Entry 5DQJ (X-ray diffraction, 2.61 A resolution); this record covers chains L and H.

== Chain L ==
Name: S55-5 Fab (IgG1 kappa) light chain
Source organism: Mus musculus
Notes: antibody fragment or engineered binder
Chain sequence (218 residues; numbered 1 to 214 plus 4 insertion-coded residues; the number before each row is that of its first residue; a row labelled like 27A-27D holds insertion residues (27A, then the next letters in order)):
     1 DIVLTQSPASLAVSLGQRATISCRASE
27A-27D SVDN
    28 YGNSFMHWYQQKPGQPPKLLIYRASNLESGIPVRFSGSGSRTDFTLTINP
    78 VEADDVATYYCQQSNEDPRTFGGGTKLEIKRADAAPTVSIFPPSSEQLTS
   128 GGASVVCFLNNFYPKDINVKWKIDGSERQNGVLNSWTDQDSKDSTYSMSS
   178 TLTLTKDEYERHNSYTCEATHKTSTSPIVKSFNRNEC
Unresolved in the structure: 214
Disulfides: Cys-23/Cys-88, Cys-134/Cys-194

== Chain H ==
Name: S55-5 Fab (IgG1) heavy chain
Source organism: Mus musculus
Notes: antibody fragment or engineered binder
Chain sequence (222 residues; row label = number of the first residue in the row; a row labelled like 82A-82C holds insertion residues (82A, then the next letters in order)):
     1 EVKLVESGGDLVKPGGSLKLSCAASGFSFSSHGMSWVRQTPDKRLEWVAL
    51 IS
   52A R
    53 GGSYTYYSDSVKGRFTISRDNAKNTLYLQM
82A-82C SGL
    83 RSEDTAIYYCTRHKGLRR
100A-100E GTNAM
   101 DYWGQGTSVTVSAAKTTPPSVYPLAPGSAAQTNSMVTLGCLVKGYFPEPV
   151 TVTWNSGSLSSGVHTFPAVLQSDLYTLSSSVTVPSSTWPSETVTCNVAHP
   201 ASSTKVDKKIVPR
Disulfides: Cys-22/Cys-92, Cys-140/Cys-195

== Interface between chain L and chain H ==
Pairs across the interface (93; chain L residue first):
  Asp-1(L) with Asp-61(H)
  Tyr-28(L) with Arg-100(H); Gly-100A(H)
  Asn-30(L) with Arg-100(H)
  Phe-32(L) with Arg-100(H); Thr-100B(H)
  His-34(L) with Asn-100C(H); Ala-100D(H)
  Tyr-36(L) with Ala-100D(H); Met-100E(H), hydrogen bond (side chain-backbone); Trp-103(H), hydrophobic
  Gln-38(L) with Gln-39(H), hydrogen bond; Tyr-91(H), hydrogen bond
  Gln-42(L) with Tyr-91(H)
  Pro-43(L) with Tyr-91(H), hydrophobic; Trp-103(H), hydrophobic; Gly-104(H); Gln-105(H)
  Pro-44(L) with Trp-103(H)
  Leu-46(L) with Ala-100D(H), hydrophobic; Met-100E(H); Asp-101(H)
  Tyr-49(L) with Lys-96(H); Leu-98(H), hydrophobic; Ala-100D(H), hydrophobic
  Arg-50(L) with Leu-98(H); Arg-99(H), hydrogen bond (side chain-backbone); Arg-100(H); Gly-100A(H); Thr-100B(H), hydrogen bond (side chain-backbone); Asn-100C(H), hydrogen bond
  Glu-55(L) with Lys-96(H), salt bridge; Asp-101(H)
  Tyr-87(L) with Gln-39(H); Lys-43(H), hydrogen bond (side chain-backbone); Leu-45(H), hydrophobic
  Gln-89(L) with Met-100E(H)
  Ser-91(L) with Thr-100B(H), hydrogen bond (backbone-side chain); Asn-100C(H)
  Asp-94(L) with Leu-50(H); Tyr-58(H)
  Pro-95(L) with Trp-47(H), hydrophobic
  Arg-96(L) with Trp-47(H); Leu-50(H); His-95(H); Asn-100C(H), hydrogen bond (side chain-backbone); Met-100E(H)
  Phe-98(L) with Leu-45(H)
  Ser-116(L) with Thr-137(H)
  Phe-118(L) with Leu-124(H); Ala-125(H); Pro-126(H); Thr-137(H)
  Pro-119(L) with Ala-125(H); Gly-127(H); Arg-213(H)
  Pro-120(L) with Arg-213(H), hydrogen bond (backbone-side chain)
  Ser-121(L) with Tyr-122(H); Pro-123(H)
  Glu-123(L) with Tyr-122(H); Pro-123(H); Lys-208(H), salt bridge
  Gln-124(L) with Tyr-122(H)
  Ser-127(L) with Tyr-122(H)
  Ser-131(L) with Leu-141(H); Lys-143(H)
  Val-133(L) with Leu-124(H), hydrophobic
  Phe-135(L) with Leu-124(H), hydrophobic; Phe-166(H), hydrophobic; Ser-178(H); Ser-179(H); Ser-180(H)
  Asn-137(L) with His-164(H); Phe-166(H); Ser-180(H)
  Asn-138(L) with His-164(H)
  Val-159(L) with Gln-171(H)
  Leu-160(L) with Val-169(H), hydrophobic; Gln-171(H); Thr-176(H)
  Asn-161(L) with Val-169(H)
  Ser-162(L) with Phe-166(H); Pro-167(H), hydrogen bond (side chain-backbone); Val-169(H)
  Trp-163(L) with Pro-167(H)
  Thr-164(L) with Phe-166(H)
  Ser-174(L) with His-164(H), hydrogen bond; Phe-166(H)
  Met-175(L) with Phe-166(H)
  Ser-176(L) with Phe-166(H); Ser-178(H), hydrogen bond
  Thr-180(L) with Lys-143(H)
  Glu-213(L) with Ala-129(H)
Other interface residues (no listed pair), chain L (50 interface residues in all): Gly-41, Asn-92, Asp-167, Thr-178, Phe-209
Other interface residues (no listed pair), chain H (50 interface residues in all): Val-37, Glu-46, Tyr-56, Ser-128, Leu-138, Gly-139, Thr-165

== Overview ==
The chain L/chain H interface involves 50 residues from each chain; the contacts include 13 hydrogen bonds and
2 salt bridges. Polar pairs include Glu-55(L)/Lys-96(H), Glu-123(L)/Lys-208(H) and Tyr-36(L)/Met-100E(H).
Here chain L is S55-5 Fab (IgG1 kappa) light chain and chain H is S55-5 Fab (IgG1) heavy chain, both from Mus
musculus. Entry 5DQJ (Structure of unliganded S55-5 Fab) was determined by X-ray diffraction.
